PDB entry 6P0E | X-ray diffraction, 1.85 A resolution | chains A and C of the 4 polymer chains in the assembly

[Chain A]
Molecule: DNA ligase 1
From: Homo sapiens
Notes: EC 6.5.1.1
UniProt: P18858 (DNLI1_HUMAN); residues 262-904 here = UniProt positions 262-904
Chain sequence (645 residues; row label = number of the first residue in the row):
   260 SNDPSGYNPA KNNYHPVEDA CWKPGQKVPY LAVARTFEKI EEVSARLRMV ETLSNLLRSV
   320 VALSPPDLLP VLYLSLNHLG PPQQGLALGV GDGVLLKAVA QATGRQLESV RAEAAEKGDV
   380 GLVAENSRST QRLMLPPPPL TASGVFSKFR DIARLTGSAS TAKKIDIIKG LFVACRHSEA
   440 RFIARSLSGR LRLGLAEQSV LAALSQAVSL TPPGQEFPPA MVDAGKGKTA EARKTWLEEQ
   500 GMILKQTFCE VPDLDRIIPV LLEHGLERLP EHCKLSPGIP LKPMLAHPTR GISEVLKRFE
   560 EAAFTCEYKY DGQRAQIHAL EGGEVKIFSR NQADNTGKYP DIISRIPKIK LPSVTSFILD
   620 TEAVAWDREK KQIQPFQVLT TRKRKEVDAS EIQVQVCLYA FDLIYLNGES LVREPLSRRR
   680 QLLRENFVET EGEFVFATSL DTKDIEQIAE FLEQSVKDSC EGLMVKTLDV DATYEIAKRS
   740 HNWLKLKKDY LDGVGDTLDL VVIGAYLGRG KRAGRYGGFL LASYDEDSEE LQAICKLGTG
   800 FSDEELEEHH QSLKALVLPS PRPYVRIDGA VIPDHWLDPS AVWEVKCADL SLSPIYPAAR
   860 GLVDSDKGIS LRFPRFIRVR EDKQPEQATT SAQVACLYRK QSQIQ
Disordered / not traced: 902-904
Construct notes: expression tag (260-261); engineered mutation Ala346 (Glu in P18858), Ala592 (Glu in P18858)
Ligand contacts: adenosine monophosphate (AMP): Leu544, Ala545, Glu566, Tyr567, Lys568, Tyr569, Gln572, Arg573, Arg589, Glu621, Phe660, Ala696, Met723, Lys725, Trp742, Lys744, Lys746
What the authors report for this chain:
  - conformationally variable residues: Arg589, Asn590
  - catalytic residues: Lys568 (citing earlier work)

[Chain C]
Molecule: 7-nt DNA strand
Sequence (7 nucleotides; each row starts with the number of its first residue):
     1 GTCGGAC
Covalent attachments: adenosine monophosphate (AMP) linked to DG1

[Chain A / chain C interface]
Contacting residue pairs (24):
  Ser303(A) - DA6(C)  phosphate contact
  Ser303(A) - DC7(C)  hydrogen bond to the phosphate
  Ala304(A) - DC7(C)  sugar contact
  Arg549(A) - DC3(C)  salt bridge to the phosphate
  Lys568(A) - DG1(C)  salt bridge to the phosphate
  Arg589(A) - DG1(C)  salt bridge to the phosphate
  Lys744(A) - DT2(C)  salt bridge to the phosphate
  Lys746(A) - DG1(C)  phosphate contact
  Lys746(A) - DT2(C)  salt bridge to the phosphate
  Tyr749(A) - DT2(C)  hydrogen bond to the phosphate
  Lys770(A) - DG4(C)  base contact
  Thr798(A) - DT2(C)  hydrogen bond to the base
  Thr798(A) - DC3(C)  hydrogen bond to the sugar
  Gly799(A) - DC3(C)  phosphate contact
  Gly799(A) - DG4(C)  phosphate contact
  Phe800(A) - DG4(C)  sugar contact
  Ser801(A) - DG4(C)  phosphate contact
  Ser801(A) - DG5(C)  phosphate contact
  Asp802(A) - DG4(C)  phosphate contact
  Asp802(A) - DG5(C)  hydrogen bond to the phosphate
  Phe872(A) - DG1(C)  sugar contact
  Phe872(A) - DT2(C)  sugar contact
  Arg874(A) - DT2(C)  hydrogen bond to the phosphate
  Arg874(A) - DC3(C)  salt bridge to the phosphate
Other interface residues (no listed pair), chain A (18 interface residues in all): Arg305, Glu803

[Overview]
18 residues of chain A face 7 of chain C across their interface; the contacts include 6 hydrogen bonds and 6
salt bridges. Among the polar pairs are Thr798(A)-DT2(C), Thr798(A)-DC3(C) and Ser303(A)-DC7(C). Bound to
chain A: adenosine monophosphate. From the paper: the catalytic residue Lys568(A); conformational variability
at Arg589(A) and Asn590(A).
Chain A is DNA ligase 1 (Homo sapiens) and chain C is a 7-nt DNA strand; the structure, Human DNA Ligase 1
(E346A,E592A) bound to adenylated DNA containing an 8-oxo guanine:adenine base-pair, was determined by X-ray
diffraction together with 6P09, 6P0A, 6P0B, 6P0C, 6P0D and 6Q1V from the same study.
